5MEZ - chains A and E of the 4 polymer chains in the assembly; structure by X-ray diffraction, 2.98 A resolution.

[Chain A]
Molecule: MH1 domain of human Smad4
From: Homo sapiens
Reference sequence: Q13485 (SMAD4_HUMAN); residues 10-140 here = UniProt positions 10-140
Sequence (135 residues; row label = number of the first residue in the row):
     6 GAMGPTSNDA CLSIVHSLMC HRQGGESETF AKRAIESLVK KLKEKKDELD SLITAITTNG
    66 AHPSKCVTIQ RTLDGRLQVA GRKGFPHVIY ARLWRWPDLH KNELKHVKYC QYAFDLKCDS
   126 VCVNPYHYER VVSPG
Unresolved in the structure: 6-14, 140
Sequence notes: expression tag (6-9)
Ion coordination: Zn2+: Cys71, Cys115, Cys127, His132
UniProt features mapped onto this chain:
  - region: Val44 to Ser69 (Required for interaction with TSC22D1)
  - binding site (Zn(2+)): Cys71, Cys115, Cys127, His132
  - modified residue: Lys37 (N6-acetyllysine)
  - cross-link: Lys113 (Glycyl lysine isopeptide (Lys-Gly) (interchain with G-Cter in SUMO2))
Reported in the primary citation:
  - binding site for the 16-nt DNA strand (chain E): Arg81
  - binding site for the 16-nt DNA strand: Gln83, Lys88

[Chain E]
Molecule: 16-nt DNA strand
Sequence (16 nucleotides; each row starts with the number of its first residue):
     1 TGCAGGCTAG CCTGCA
Unresolved in the structure: 1

[Chain A / chain E interface]
Pairs across the interface (6):
  Lys45(A) with DC12(E), phosphate contact; DT13(E), salt bridge to the phosphate
  Arg81(A) with DG5(E), hydrogen bond to the base
  Gln83(A) with DC7(E), base contact
  Lys88(A) with DG6(E), base contact; DC7(E), base contact
Other interface residues (no listed pair), chain E (6 interface residues in all): DA4

[Summary]
Chain A and chain E form an interface of 4 and 6 residues respectively, with 1 hydrogen bond and 1 salt
bridge. Among the polar pairs are Arg81(A)-DG5(E) and Lys45(A)-DT13(E). From the paper: a binding site for the
16-nt DNA strand at Gln83(A) and Lys88(A); a binding site for the 16-nt DNA strand (chain E) at Arg81(A).
Here chain A is MH1 domain of human Smad4 (Homo sapiens) and chain E is a 16-nt DNA strand. Entry 5MEZ
(Crystal structure of Smad4-MH1 bound to the GGCT site) was determined by X-ray diffraction together with
5MEY, 5MF0, 5NM9, 5OD6 and 5ODG from the same study.
